8REA - chains D and N of the 9 polymer chains in the assembly; structure by electron microscopy, 3.40 A resolution.

[Chain D]
Molecule: DNA-directed RNA polymerase subunit beta'
Source organism: Escherichia coli K-12
UniProtKB: P0A8T7 (RPOC_ECOLI); residues 4-1376 here = UniProt positions 4-1376
Amino-acid sequence (1373 residues; each row starts with the number of its first residue):
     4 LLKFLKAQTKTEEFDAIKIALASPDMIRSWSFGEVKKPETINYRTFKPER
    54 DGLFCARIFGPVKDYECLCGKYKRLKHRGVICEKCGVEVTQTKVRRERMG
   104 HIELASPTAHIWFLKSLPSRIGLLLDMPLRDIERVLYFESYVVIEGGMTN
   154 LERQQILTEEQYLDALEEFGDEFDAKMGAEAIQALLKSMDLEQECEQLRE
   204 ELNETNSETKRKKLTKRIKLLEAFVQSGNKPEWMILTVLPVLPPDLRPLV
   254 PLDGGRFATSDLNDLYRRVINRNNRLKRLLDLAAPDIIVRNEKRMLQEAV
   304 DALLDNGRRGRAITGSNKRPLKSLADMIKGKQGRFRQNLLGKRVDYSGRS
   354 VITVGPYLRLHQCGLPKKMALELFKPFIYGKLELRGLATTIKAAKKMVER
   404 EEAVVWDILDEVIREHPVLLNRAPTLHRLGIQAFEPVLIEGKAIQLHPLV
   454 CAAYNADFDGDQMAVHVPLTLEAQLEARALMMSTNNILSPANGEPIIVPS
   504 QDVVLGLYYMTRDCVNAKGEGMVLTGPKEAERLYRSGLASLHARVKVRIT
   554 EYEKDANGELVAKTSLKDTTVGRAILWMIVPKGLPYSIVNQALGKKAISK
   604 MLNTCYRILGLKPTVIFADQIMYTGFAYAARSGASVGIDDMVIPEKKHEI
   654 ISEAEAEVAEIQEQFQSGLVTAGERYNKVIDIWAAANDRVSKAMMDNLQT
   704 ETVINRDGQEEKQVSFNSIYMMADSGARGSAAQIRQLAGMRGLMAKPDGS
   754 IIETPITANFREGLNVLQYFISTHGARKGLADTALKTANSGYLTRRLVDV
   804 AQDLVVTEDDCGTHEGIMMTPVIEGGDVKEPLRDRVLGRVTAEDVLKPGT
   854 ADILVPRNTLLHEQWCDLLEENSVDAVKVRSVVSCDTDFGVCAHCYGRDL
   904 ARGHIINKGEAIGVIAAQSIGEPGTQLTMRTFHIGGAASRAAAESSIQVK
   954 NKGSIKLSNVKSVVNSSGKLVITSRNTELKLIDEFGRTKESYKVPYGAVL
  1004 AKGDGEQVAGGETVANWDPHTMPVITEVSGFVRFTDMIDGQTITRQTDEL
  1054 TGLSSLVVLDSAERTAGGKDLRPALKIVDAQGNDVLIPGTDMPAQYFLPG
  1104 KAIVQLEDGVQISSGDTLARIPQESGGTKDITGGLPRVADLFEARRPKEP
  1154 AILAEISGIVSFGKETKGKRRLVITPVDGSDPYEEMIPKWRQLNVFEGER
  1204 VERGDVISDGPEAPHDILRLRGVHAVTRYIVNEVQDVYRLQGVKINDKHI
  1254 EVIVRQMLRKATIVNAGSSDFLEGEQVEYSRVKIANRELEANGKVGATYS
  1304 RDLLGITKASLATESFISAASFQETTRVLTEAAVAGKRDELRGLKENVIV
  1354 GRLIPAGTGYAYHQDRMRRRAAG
Disordered / not traced: 933-944, 1050-1056, 1068-1074, 1089-1096, 1127-1135
Ion coordination: Zn2+ site 1: Cys70, Leu71, Cys88; Mg2+: Asp460, Asp462, Asp464 (shared with 1 residue of chain R); Zn2+ site 2: Cys814, Cys898
Curated features (UniProtKB/Swiss-Prot):
  - binding site (Zn(2+)): Cys70, Cys72, Cys85, Cys88, Cys814, Cys888, Cys895, Cys898
  - binding site (Mg(2+)): Asp460, Asp462, Asp464
  - modified residue: Lys983 (N6-acetyllysine)

[Chain N]
Molecule: 45-nt DNA strand
Source organism: Klebsiella oxytoca
Sequence (45 nucleotides; each row starts with the number of its first residue; note: 6 numbers in that range are skipped by the numbering (no residue carries them; nothing is unmodelled there); numbers below 1 keep their minus sign (DG-29 is residue -29)):
   -29 GCTGGCACGACTTTTGCACT
    -3 TATAATAGATCATGCTGTTGCACAT
Disordered / not traced: -3

[Chain D / chain N interface]
Residue-residue contacts (6; chain D residue first):
  Arg281(D) with DC-11(N), base contact; DT-10(N), salt bridge to the phosphate
  Arg1148(D) with DA8(N), sugar contact
  Lys1170(D) with DA18(N), phosphate contact
  Lys1172(D) with DC17(N), phosphate contact; DA18(N), phosphate contact
Other interface residues (no listed pair), chain D (5 interface residues in all): Leu120
Other interface residues (no listed pair), chain N (7 interface residues in all): DT9, DC11

[In short]
5 residues of chain D and 7 residues of chain N are in contact; the contacts include 1 salt bridge. Its one
salt-bridged contact is Arg281(D)-DT-10(N). From UniProt: 8 Zn2+-binding residues and 3 Mg2+-binding residues
on chain D.
Chain D is DNA-directed RNA polymerase subunit beta' (Escherichia coli K-12) and chain N is a 45-nt DNA strand
(Klebsiella oxytoca); the structure, Cryo-EM structure of bacterial RNA polymerase-sigma54 initial
transcribing complex - 5nt post-translocated complex, was determined by electron microscopy (same publication
as 8RE4, 8REB, 8REC, 8RED and 8REE).
